Entry 8RBS (electron microscopy, 18.00 A resolution (very low resolution: no residue pairs are listed; an interface is given only as per-side residue counts)); this record covers chains C2 and C6 of the 85 polymer chains in the assembly.

# Chain C2 (and C6)
Molecule: Major capsid protein
From: Emiliania huxleyi virus 201
Notes: chain C6 of this document is another copy of the same molecule, construct and numbering; everything in this record applies to it too
UniProt: G9E4T6 (G9E4T6_9PHYC); residues 1-496 here = UniProt positions 1-496
Sequence (496 residues; numbered 1 to 496; the number before each row is that of its first residue):
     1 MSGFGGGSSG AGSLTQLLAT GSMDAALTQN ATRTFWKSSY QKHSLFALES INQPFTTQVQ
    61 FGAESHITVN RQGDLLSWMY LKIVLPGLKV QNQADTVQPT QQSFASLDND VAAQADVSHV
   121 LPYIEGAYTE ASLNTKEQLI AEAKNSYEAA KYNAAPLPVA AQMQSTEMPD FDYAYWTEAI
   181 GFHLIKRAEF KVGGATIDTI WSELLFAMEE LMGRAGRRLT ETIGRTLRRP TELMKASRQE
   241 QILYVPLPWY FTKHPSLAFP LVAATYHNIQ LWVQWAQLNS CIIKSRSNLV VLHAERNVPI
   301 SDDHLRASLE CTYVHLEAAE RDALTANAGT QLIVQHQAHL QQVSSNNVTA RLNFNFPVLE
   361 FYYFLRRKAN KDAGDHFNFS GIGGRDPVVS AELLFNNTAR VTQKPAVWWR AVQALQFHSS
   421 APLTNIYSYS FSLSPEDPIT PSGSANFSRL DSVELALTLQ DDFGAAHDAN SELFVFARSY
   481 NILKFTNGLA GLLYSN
Disordered / not traced: 1-10, 493-496

# Interface between chain C2 and chain C6
At this resolution (18 A) residue pairs are not listed: 7 residues of chain C2 and 5 of chain C6 lie at the interface.

# Overview
The interface between chain C2 and chain C6 involves 7 residues on one side and 5 on the other.
Chain C2 and chain C6 are both Major capsid protein (Emiliania huxleyi virus 201); the structure, Emiliania
huxleyi virus 201 (EhV-201) asymmetrical unit of capsid proteins predicted by AlphaFold2 fitted into the ...,
was determined by electron microscopy, deposited together with 8RBT.
